6OLU - chain A; structure by X-ray diffraction, 1.90 A resolution.

[Chain A]
Protein: Amyloid beta A4 precursor protein-binding family B member 1-interacting protein
Source organism: Mus musculus
UniProtKB: Q8R5A3 (AB1IP_MOUSE); residue numbers follow UniProt; this construct covers 179-437
Amino-acid sequence (262 residues; row label = number of the first residue in the row):
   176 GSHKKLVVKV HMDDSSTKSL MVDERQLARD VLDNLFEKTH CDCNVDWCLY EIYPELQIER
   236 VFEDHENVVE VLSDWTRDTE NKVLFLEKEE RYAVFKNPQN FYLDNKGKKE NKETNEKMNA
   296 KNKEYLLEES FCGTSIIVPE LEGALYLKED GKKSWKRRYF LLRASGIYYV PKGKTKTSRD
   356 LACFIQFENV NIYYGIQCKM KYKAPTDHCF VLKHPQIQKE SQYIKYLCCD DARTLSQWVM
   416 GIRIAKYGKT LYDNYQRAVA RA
Unresolved in the structure: 176-178, 278-292
Construct notes: expression tag (176-178)
Reported in the primary citation:
  - self-association interface (contacts with another copy of this molecule); pairs are residue here / residue on that copy: Glu-299/Lys-378 (salt bridge), Tyr-321/Arg-436 (hydrogen bond), Arg-432, Ala-435
  - mutagenesis - Y267E, Y267E/Y427E, Y427E, A435Y: increased localization
  - mutagenesis - Y267E/Y427E, A435Y: increased signaling
  - mutagenesis - H389A/Y398A: unchanged localization
  - mutagenesis - Y267F, Y427F: decreased localization
  - mutagenesis - Y267F, Y427F: decreased signaling
  - post-translational modification sites: Tyr-267, Tyr-277, Tyr-398, Tyr-427
  - mutagenesis - H389A/Y398A: unchanged signaling

[In short]
From the paper: Y267E, Y267E/Y427E and Y427E, among others, increase localization; modification sites Tyr-267,
Tyr-277 and Tyr-398 among others; 7 substitutions were tested in all.
Chain A is Amyloid beta A4 precursor protein-binding family B member 1-interacting protein (Mus musculus); the
structure, RIAM RA-PH core structure in the P212121 space group, was determined by X-ray diffraction (same
publication as 6O6H).
